PDB entry 5Q13 | X-ray diffraction, 1.90 A resolution | chains A and B

== Chain A ==
Name: Bile acid receptor
Source organism: Homo sapiens
Reference sequence: Q96RI1 (NR1H4_HUMAN); residues 248-476 here correspond to UniProt positions 258-486 (UniProt number = residue number + 10)
Chain sequence (233 residues; numbered 244 to 476; the number before each row is that of its first residue):
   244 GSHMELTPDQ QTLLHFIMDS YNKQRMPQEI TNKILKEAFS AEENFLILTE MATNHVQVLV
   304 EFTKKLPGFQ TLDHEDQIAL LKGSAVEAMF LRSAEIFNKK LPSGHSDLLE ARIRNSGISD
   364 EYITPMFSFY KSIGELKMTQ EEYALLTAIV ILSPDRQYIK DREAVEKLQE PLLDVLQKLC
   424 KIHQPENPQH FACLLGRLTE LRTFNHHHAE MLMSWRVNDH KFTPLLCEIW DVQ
Unresolved in the structure: 244
Differences from the reference sequence: expression tag (244-247); conflict Ala281 (Glu291 in Q96RI1), Ala354 (Glu364 in Q96RI1)
Swiss-Prot annotation at these positions:
  - binding site (chenodeoxycholate): Arg335, Tyr365, Tyr373, His451
  - modified residue: Thr446 (Phosphothreonine)
  - cross-link: Lys279 (Glycyl lysine isopeptide (Lys-Gly) (interchain with G-Cter in SUMO1))
Residues lining bound ligands: 9MD ((2S)-2-[6-chloro-2-(4-chlorophenyl)-5-fluoro-1H-benzimidazol-1-yl]-N-cyclohexyl-2-[(2S)-oxan-2-yl]acetamide): Ile273, Ile277, Asn287, Ile290, Leu291, Met294, Ala295, His298, Met332, Phe333, Arg335, Ser336, Ile339, Phe340, His348, Leu352, Arg355, Ile356, Ser359, Ile361, Met369, Tyr373, His451, Met454, Trp458

== Chain B ==
Name: Coactivator peptide src-1 HD3
Reference sequence: A8K1V4 (A8K1V4_HUMAN); residues 744-757 here = UniProt positions 744-757
Chain sequence (14 residues; each row starts with the number of its first residue):
   744 KDHQLLRYLL DKDE
Unresolved in the structure: 744-746, 757

== How chain A and chain B interact ==
Pairs across the interface (23):
  Val303(A) - Leu752(B)  hydrophobic
  Val303(A) - Leu753(B)  hydrophobic
  Glu304(A) - Lys755(B)  salt bridge
  Lys307(A) - Leu752(B)  hydrogen bond (side chain-backbone)
  Lys307(A) - Leu753(B)  hydrogen bond (side chain-backbone)
  Lys307(A) - Lys755(B)  hydrogen bond (side chain-backbone)
  Phe312(A) - Leu753(B)  hydrophobic
  His317(A) - Arg750(B)  hydrogen bond (backbone-side chain)
  Gln320(A) - Arg750(B)  hydrogen bond
  Ile321(A) - Gln747(B)
  Ile321(A) - Leu749(B)  hydrophobic
  Ile321(A) - Arg750(B)
  Ile321(A) - Leu753(B)  hydrophobic
  Leu324(A) - Leu749(B)  hydrophobic
  Lys325(A) - Leu749(B)
  Pro467(A) - Leu748(B)
  Leu468(A) - Leu748(B)
  Leu468(A) - Leu749(B)  hydrophobic
  Leu468(A) - Leu752(B)  hydrophobic
  Glu471(A) - Gln747(B)
  Glu471(A) - Leu748(B)  hydrogen bond (side chain-backbone)
  Glu471(A) - Leu749(B)  hydrogen bond (side chain-backbone)
  Ile472(A) - Leu749(B)  hydrophobic
Also at the interface, not in a pair above, chain A (15 interface residues in all): Val299, Glu318
Also at the interface, not in a pair above, chain B (8 interface residues in all): Asp754

== Summary ==
15 residues of chain A and 8 residues of chain B are in contact; the contacts include 7 hydrogen bonds and 1
salt bridge. Among the polar pairs are Glu304(A)-Lys755(B), Lys307(A)-Leu752(B) and Lys307(A)-Leu753(B). Bound
to chain A: compound 9MD.
Chain A is Bile acid receptor (Homo sapiens) and chain B is Coactivator peptide src-1 HD3; the structure,
Ligand binding to FARNESOID-X-RECEPTOR, was determined by X-ray diffraction, deposited together with 5Q0I,
5Q0J, 5Q0K, 5Q0L, 5Q0M, 5Q0N and 30 further entries.
